PDB entry 5OWD | X-ray diffraction, 2.15 A resolution | chains A and B

# Chain A
Protein: Vitamin D3 receptor A
From: Danio rerio
UniProt: Q9PTN2 (VDRA_DANRE); numbering as in UniProt (aligned over 156-453)
Amino-acid sequence (302 residues; each row starts with the number of its first residue):
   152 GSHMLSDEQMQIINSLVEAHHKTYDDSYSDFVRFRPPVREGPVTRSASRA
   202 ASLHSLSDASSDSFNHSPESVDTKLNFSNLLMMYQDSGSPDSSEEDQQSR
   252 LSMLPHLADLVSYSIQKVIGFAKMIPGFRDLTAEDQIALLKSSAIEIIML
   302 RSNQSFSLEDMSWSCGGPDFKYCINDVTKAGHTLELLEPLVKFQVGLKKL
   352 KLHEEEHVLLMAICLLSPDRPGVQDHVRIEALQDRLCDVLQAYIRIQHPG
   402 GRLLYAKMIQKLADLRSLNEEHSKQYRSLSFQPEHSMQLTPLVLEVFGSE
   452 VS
Not modelled in the structure: 152-154, 191-251
Sequence notes: expression tag (152-155)
Small-molecule neighbours: B0B ((1S,3Z)-3-[(2E)-2-[(1S,3AS,7AS)-7A-methyl-1-[(2S)-6-methyl-2-oxidanyl-hept-5-en-2-yl]-2,3,3A,5,6,7-hexahydro-1H-inden-4-ylidene]ethylidene]-4-methylidene-cyclohexan-1-ol): Tyr175, Tyr179, Phe182, Leu255, Leu258, Ala259, Leu261, Val262, Ser265, Ile296, Ile299, Met300, Arg302, Ser303, Ser306, Trp314, Cys316, Tyr323, Val328, Ala331, His333, Leu337, Leu341, His423, Phe448
UniProt features mapped onto this chain:
  - region: Lys274 to Lys292 (Interaction with coactivator LXXLL motif)
  - motif: Pro442 to Ser450 (9aaTAD)
  - binding site (calcitriol): Tyr175, Ser265, Arg302, Ser306, His333, His423

# Chain B
Protein: Nuclear receptor coactivator 1
Notes: EC 2.3.1.48
UniProt: Q15788 (NCOA1_HUMAN); residue numbers follow UniProt; this construct covers 686-700
Amino-acid sequence (15 residues; row label = number of the first residue in the row):
   686 RHKILHRLLQEGSPS
Not modelled in the structure: 697-700
UniProt features mapped onto this chain:
  - motif: Leu690 to Leu694 (LXXLL motif 4)
  - modified residue: Ser698 (Phosphoserine)

# Interface between chain A and chain B
Contacting residue pairs - 24 pairs, chain A then chain B:
  Ile270(A) - Leu690(B)  hydrophobic
  Ile270(A) - Leu693(B)  hydrophobic
  Lys274(A) - Leu693(B)  hydrogen bond (side chain-backbone)
  Lys274(A) - Leu694(B)
  Lys274(A) - Gln695(B)
  Phe279(A) - Leu694(B)  hydrophobic
  Ala284(A) - His691(B)
  Gln287(A) - Leu694(B)
  Ile288(A) - His687(B)
  Ile288(A) - Leu690(B)  hydrophobic
  Ile288(A) - His691(B)
  Ile288(A) - Leu694(B)  hydrophobic
  Leu291(A) - Leu694(B)  hydrophobic
  Lys292(A) - His687(B)  hydrogen bond
  Pro442(A) - Ile689(B)
  Leu443(A) - Ile689(B)  hydrophobic
  Glu446(A) - His687(B)
  Glu446(A) - Lys688(B)
  Glu446(A) - Ile689(B)  hydrogen bond (side chain-backbone)
  Glu446(A) - Leu690(B)  hydrogen bond (side chain-backbone)
  Val447(A) - Leu690(B)  hydrophobic
  Glu451(A) - Arg686(B)  salt bridge
  Glu451(A) - His687(B)  hydrogen bond (backbone-side chain)
  Ser453(A) - His687(B)
Other interface residues (no listed pair), chain A (16 interface residues in all): Gln267, Val452
Other interface residues (no listed pair), chain B (10 interface residues in all): Glu696

# Summary
16 residues of chain A face 10 of chain B across their interface, with 5 hydrogen bonds and 1 salt bridge.
Polar contacts include Glu451(A)-Arg686(B), Lys274(A)-Leu693(B) and Lys292(A)-His687(B). Chain A binds
compound B0B. Curated annotation (UniProt) lists 6 calcitriol-binding residues on chain A.
Chain A is Vitamin D3 receptor A (Danio rerio) and chain B is Nuclear receptor coactivator 1; the structure,
Vitamin D receptor complex, was determined by X-ray diffraction (same publication as 5OW7 and 5OW9).
